8WO5 - chains a and b of the 417 polymer chains in the assembly; structure by electron microscopy, 7.40 A resolution (low resolution: residue-level contacts below are approximate; hydrogen-bond / salt-bridge calls are withheld).

== Chain a (and b) ==
Name: Flagellar P-ring protein
From: Salmonella enterica subsp. enterica serovar Typhimurium str. LT2
Notes: chain b of this document is another copy of the same molecule, construct and numbering; everything in this record applies to it too
Reference sequence: P15930 (FLGI_SALTY); numbering as in UniProt (aligned over 1-365)
Sequence (365 residues; numbered 1 to 365; the number before each row is that of its first residue):
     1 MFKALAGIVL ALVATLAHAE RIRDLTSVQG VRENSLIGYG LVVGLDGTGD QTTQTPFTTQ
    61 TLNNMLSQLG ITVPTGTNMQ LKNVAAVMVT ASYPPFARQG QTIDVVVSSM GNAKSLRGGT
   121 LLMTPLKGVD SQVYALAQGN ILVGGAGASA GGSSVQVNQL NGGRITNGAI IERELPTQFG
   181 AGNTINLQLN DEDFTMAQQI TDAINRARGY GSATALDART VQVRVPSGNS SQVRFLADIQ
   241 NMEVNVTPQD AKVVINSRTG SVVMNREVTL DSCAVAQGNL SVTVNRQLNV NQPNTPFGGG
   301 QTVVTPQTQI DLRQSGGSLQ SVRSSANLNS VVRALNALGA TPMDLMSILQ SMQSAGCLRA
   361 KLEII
Not modelled in the structure: 1-19, 146-156, 284-315
Disulfide bonds: C273-C357

== How chain a and chain b interact ==
Pairs across the interface (154; chain a residue first):
  R32(a) - Q99(b)
  R32(a) - G100(b)
  R32(a) - I170(b)
  R32(a) - E172(b)
  E33(a) - I170(b)
  S35(a) - M123(b)
  S35(a) - Q138(b)
  L36(a) - Q138(b)
  I37(a) - L122(b)
  Y39(a) - L69(b)
  Y39(a) - I71(b)
  Q54(a) - N78(b)
  Q54(a) - M79(b)
  Q54(a) - Q80(b)
  T55(a) - L81(b)
  P56(a) - V73(b)
  P56(a) - T77(b)
  P56(a) - N78(b)
  P56(a) - M79(b)
  F57(a) - L62(b)
  F57(a) - L66(b)
  F57(a) - M79(b)
  F57(a) - L81(b)
  Q60(a) - T72(b)
  Q60(a) - V73(b)
  Q60(a) - P74(b)
  T61(a) - I71(b)
  M88(a) - M65(b)
  M88(a) - L69(b)
  T90(a) - T120(b)
  T90(a) - L122(b)
  T90(a) - Q138(b)
  A91(a) - Q138(b)
  V106(a) - N140(b)
  S108(a) - V43(b)
  S108(a) - G44(b)
  S108(a) - T120(b)
  S109(a) - V43(b)
  S109(a) - G44(b)
  S109(a) - N83(b)
  M110(a) - V43(b)
  M110(a) - L62(b)
  M110(a) - M65(b)
  M110(a) - L81(b)
  M110(a) - V84(b)
  G111(a) - L81(b)
  G111(a) - N83(b)
  N112(a) - Q80(b)
  N112(a) - K82(b)
  N112(a) - N83(b)
  A113(a) - N83(b)
  K127(a) - L69(b)
  V129(a) - L136(b)
  S131(a) - Q68(b)
  Q159(a) - G44(b)
  Q159(a) - L45(b)
  Q159(a) - D46(b)
  Q159(a) - G118(b)
  L160(a) - D46(b)
  N161(a) - G44(b)
  N161(a) - L45(b)
  N161(a) - D46(b)
  N161(a) - G47(b)
  N161(a) - N83(b)
  Q188(a) - R98(b)
  Q188(a) - Q99(b)
  Q188(a) - Q101(b)
  L189(a) - Q101(b)
  E192(a) - P95(b)
  D193(a) - R23(b)
  D193(a) - Q240(b)
  F194(a) - V28(b)
  F194(a) - V31(b)
  F194(a) - F179(b)
  F194(a) - L236(b)
  F194(a) - A237(b)
  F194(a) - Q240(b)
  T195(a) - R23(b)
  T195(a) - A237(b)
  T195(a) - N241(b)
  Q198(a) - R234(b)
  Q198(a) - A237(b)
  D202(a) - R234(b)
  T214(a) - S230(b)
  A215(a) - S230(b)
  A215(a) - V233(b)
  L216(a) - F179(b)
  L216(a) - N229(b)
  L216(a) - V233(b)
  D217(a) - F96(b)
  D217(a) - R98(b)
  D217(a) - F179(b)
  D217(a) - V233(b)
  A218(a) - F96(b)
  R219(a) - P94(b)
  R219(a) - P95(b)
  R219(a) - F96(b)
  R219(a) - Q101(b)
  T220(a) - R98(b)
  T247(a) - N241(b)
  P248(a) - E20(b)
  D250(a) - R23(b)
  D250(a) - D24(b)
  A251(a) - D24(b)
  R258(a) - V106(b)
  R258(a) - N158(b)
  R258(a) - Q159(b)
  R258(a) - G162(b)
  T259(a) - G144(b)
  T259(a) - N158(b)
  E267(a) - E20(b)
  S272(a) - N265(b)
  S272(a) - R266(b)
  S272(a) - L328(b)
  C273(a) - V263(b)
  C273(a) - M264(b)
  C273(a) - N265(b)
  C273(a) - L328(b)
  A274(a) - V262(b)
  A274(a) - V263(b)
  A274(a) - M264(b)
  A274(a) - L328(b)
  A274(a) - V332(b)
  V275(a) - V262(b)
  A276(a) - S261(b)
  A276(a) - V262(b)
  Q277(a) - G260(b)
  Q277(a) - S261(b)
  Q277(a) - P342(b)
  G278(a) - G260(b)
  G278(a) - P342(b)
  G317(a) - N336(b)
  S318(a) - N336(b)
  S318(a) - A340(b)
  S318(a) - P342(b)
  L319(a) - M264(b)
  L319(a) - V332(b)
  L319(a) - L335(b)
  L319(a) - N336(b)
  S321(a) - N329(b)
  S347(a) - T259(b)
  S351(a) - S261(b)
  S351(a) - V263(b)
  M352(a) - V263(b)
  S354(a) - K252(b)
  S354(a) - V254(b)
  S354(a) - I365(b)
  A355(a) - K252(b)
  A355(a) - V254(b)
  A355(a) - V263(b)
  C357(a) - V263(b)
  R359(a) - R21(b)
  R359(a) - L25(b)
  I365(a) - R164(b)
Interface residues without a listed pair, chain a (78 interface residues in all): S27, G38, T53, N158, G162, A197, Q249, V282, Q350
Interface residues without a listed pair, chain b (85 interface residues in all): A97, R117, G163, I171, N256, T341, L345

== In short ==
78 residues of chain a face 85 of chain b across their interface.
Chain a and chain b are both Flagellar P-ring protein (Salmonella enterica subsp. enterica serovar Typhimurium
str. LT2); the structure, Cryo-EM structure of the intact flagellar motor-hook complex in the CCW state, was
determined by electron microscopy (same publication as 8WHT, 8WIW, 8WK3, 8WK4, 8WKI, 8WKK and 11 further
entries).
